PDB entry 7APD | electron microscopy, 3.90 A resolution | chains A and P of the 10 polymer chains in the assembly

[Chain A]
Molecule: Replication protein E1
From: Bovine papillomavirus
Notes: EC 3.6.4.12
UniProtKB: P03116 (VE1_BPV1); numbering as in UniProt (aligned over 308-605)
Sequence (298 residues; numbered 308 to 605; the number before each row is that of its first residue):
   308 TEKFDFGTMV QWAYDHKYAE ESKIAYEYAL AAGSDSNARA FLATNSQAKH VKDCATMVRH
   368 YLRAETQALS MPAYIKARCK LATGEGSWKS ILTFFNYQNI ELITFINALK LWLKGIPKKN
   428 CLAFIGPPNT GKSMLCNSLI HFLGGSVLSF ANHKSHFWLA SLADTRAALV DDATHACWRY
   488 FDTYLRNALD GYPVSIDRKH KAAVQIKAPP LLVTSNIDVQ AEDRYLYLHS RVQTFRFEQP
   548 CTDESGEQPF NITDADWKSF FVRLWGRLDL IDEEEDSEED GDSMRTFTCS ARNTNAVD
Disordered / not traced: 592-605
Curated features (UniProtKB/Swiss-Prot):
  - binding site (ATP): Gly433 to Ser440
  - cross-link: Lys514 (Glycyl lysine isopeptide (Lys-Gly) (interchain with G-Cter in SUMO))
  - mutagenesis: Lys514 (K514R: Complete loss of sumoylation)
Reported in the primary citation:
  - binding site for the 36-nt DNA strand: Lys310, Thr351 to Ser353
  - mutagenesis - K310A, N352G, N352K: decreased catalytic activity
  - binding site for the 40-nt DNA strand (chain P): Lys506, His507

[Chain P]
Molecule: 40-nt DNA strand
Sequence (40 nucleotides; each row starts with the number of its first residue):
     1 TGTATTTCAC ACCGCACCTC AGCGCGTTTT TTTTTTTTTT

[Chain A / chain P interface]
Residue-residue contacts (9):
  Lys356(A) - DC25(P)  phosphate contact
  Lys356(A) - DG26(P)  base contact
  Ser462(A) - DT34(P)  sugar contact
  Phe464(A) - DT33(P)  phosphate contact
  Phe464(A) - DT34(P)  phosphate contact
  Lys506(A) - DT33(P)  hydrogen bond to the phosphate
  Lys506(A) - DT34(P)  salt bridge to the phosphate
  His507(A) - DT32(P)  hydrogen bond to the sugar
  His507(A) - DT33(P)  hydrogen bond to the sugar
Interface residues without a listed pair, chain A (7 interface residues in all): Lys359, Lys461
Interface residues without a listed pair, chain P (6 interface residues in all): DT35

[Overview]
7 residues of chain A face 6 of chain P across their interface, with 3 hydrogen bonds and 1 salt bridge. Polar
pairs include His507(A)-DT32(P), His507(A)-DT33(P) and Lys506(A)-DT33(P). The paper reports a binding site for
the 36-nt DNA strand at Lys310(A) and Thr351(A); K310A, N352G and N352K of chain A reduce catalytic activity.
Here chain A is Replication protein E1 (Bovine papillomavirus) and chain P is a 40-nt DNA strand. Entry 7APD
(Bovine Papillomavirus E1 DNA helicase-replication fork complex) was determined by electron microscopy.
